4U36 - chain A; structure by X-ray diffraction, 1.40 A resolution.

Chain A:
Name: Seed lectin
Source organism: Vatairea macrocarpa
Reference sequence: P81371 (LECS_VATMA); residues 1-240 here = UniProt positions 1-240
Chain sequence (240 residues; numbered 1 to 240; the number before each row is that of its first residue):
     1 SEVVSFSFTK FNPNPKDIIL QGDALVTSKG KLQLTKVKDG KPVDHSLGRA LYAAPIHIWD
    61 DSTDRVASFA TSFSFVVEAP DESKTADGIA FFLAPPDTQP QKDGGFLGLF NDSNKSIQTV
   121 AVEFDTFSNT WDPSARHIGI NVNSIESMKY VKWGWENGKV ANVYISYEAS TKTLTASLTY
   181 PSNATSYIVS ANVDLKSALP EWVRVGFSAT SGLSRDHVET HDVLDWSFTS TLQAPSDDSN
Disordered / not traced: 113-116, 234-240
Ion coordination: Mn2+: Glu123, Asp125, Asp132, His137; Ca2+: Asp125, Phe127, Asn129, Asp132
Ligand contacts:
  - 2-acetamido-2-deoxy-alpha-D-galactopyranose (A2G): Ala86, Asp87, Asp103, Gly104, Gly105, Phe106, Phe127, Asn129, Trp131, Gly212, Leu213, Ser214, His217
  - 2-acetamido-2-deoxy-alpha-D-galactopyranose / serine: Ala86, Asp87, Asp103, Gly104, Gly105, Phe106, Phe127, Asn129, Trp131, Gly212, Leu213, Ser214, His217
UniProt features mapped onto this chain:
  - binding site (Mn(2+)): Glu123, Asp125, Asp132, His137
  - binding site (Ca(2+)): Asp125, Asn129, Asp132
  - glycosylation (N-linked (GlcNAc...) asparagine): Asn111, Asn183

Summary:
Bound to chain A: 2-acetamido-2-deoxy-alpha-D-galactopyranose and 2-acetamido-2-deoxy-alpha-D-galactopyranose
/ serine. The Mn2+ site is built by Glu123, Asp125, Asp132 and His137. Asp125, Phe127, Asn129 and Asp132
coordinate Ca2+. UniProt lists 4 Mn2+-binding residues and 3 Ca2+-binding residues.
Chain A is Seed lectin (Vatairea macrocarpa); the structure, Crystal structure of a seed lectin from Vatairea
macrocarpa complexed with Tn-antigen, was determined by X-ray diffraction together with 4U2A from the same
study.
